Entry 8EOT (electron microscopy, 3.30 A resolution); this record covers chains A and B of the 9 polymer chains in the assembly.

== Chain A (and B) ==
Name: DNA-directed RNA polymerase subunit alpha
Organism: Mycobacterium tuberculosis H37Rv
Notes: EC 2.7.7.6; chain B of this document is another copy of the same molecule, construct and numbering; everything in this record applies to it too
Reference sequence: P9WGZ1 (RPOA_MYCTU); residue numbers follow UniProt; this construct covers 1-347
Amino-acid sequence (347 residues; each row starts with the number of its first residue):
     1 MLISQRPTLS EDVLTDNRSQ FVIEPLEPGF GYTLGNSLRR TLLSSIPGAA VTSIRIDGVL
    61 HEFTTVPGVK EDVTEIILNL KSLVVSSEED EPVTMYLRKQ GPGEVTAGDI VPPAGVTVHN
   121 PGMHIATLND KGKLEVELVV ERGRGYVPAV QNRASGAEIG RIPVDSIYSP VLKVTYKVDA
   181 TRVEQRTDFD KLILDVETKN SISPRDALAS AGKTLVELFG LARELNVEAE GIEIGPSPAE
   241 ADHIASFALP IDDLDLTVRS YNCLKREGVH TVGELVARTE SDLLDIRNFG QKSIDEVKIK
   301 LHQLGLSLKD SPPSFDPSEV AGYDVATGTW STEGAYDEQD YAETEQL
Disordered / not traced: 227-347 (chain B: 238-347)

== Interface between chain A and chain B ==
Contacting residue pairs (57):
  Met1(A) with Arg142(B), hydrogen bond (backbone-backbone); Gly143(B)
  Leu2(A) with Arg142(B)
  Ile3(A) with Arg144(B), hydrogen bond (backbone-side chain)
  Arg6(A) with Glu217(B), salt bridge
  Pro7(A) with Leu218(B), hydrophobic; Leu221(B)
  Leu9(A) with Leu225(B), hydrophobic
  Gly29(A) with Arg40(B), hydrogen bond (backbone-side chain)
  Phe30(A) with Thr41(B)
  Thr33(A) with Asn36(B)
  Leu34(A) with Phe219(B), hydrophobic
  Ser37(A) with Thr33(B)
  Arg40(A) with Gly29(B), hydrogen bond (side chain-backbone); Thr33(B)
  Pro47(A) with Met1(B), hydrophobic; Glu230(B)
  Arg144(A) with Leu2(B); Glu27(B), salt bridge; Ile232(B)
  Arg186(A) with Val147(B); Pro148(B); Ala149(B), hydrogen bond (side chain-backbone)
  Arg205(A) with Leu225(B)
  Asp206(A) with Asn226(B), hydrogen bond
  Leu208(A) with Ala222(B); Leu225(B), hydrophobic
  Ala209(A) with Ala222(B); Asn226(B); Ala229(B), hydrophobic
  Ser210(A) with Ala229(B), hydrogen bond (side chain-backbone); Glu230(B)
  Lys213(A) with Arg223(B); Val227(B); Gly231(B)
  Thr214(A) with Gly231(B); Ile232(B), hydrogen bond (side chain-backbone)
  Leu215(A) with Phe219(B), hydrophobic
  Val216(A) with Val216(B)
  Glu217(A) with Ile232(B); Glu233(B); Ile234(B), hydrogen bond (side chain-backbone); Gly235(B)
  Leu218(A) with Phe30(B), hydrophobic; Leu34(B), hydrophobic
  Phe219(A) with Thr33(B); Leu34(B), hydrophobic; Ser37(B); Leu215(B), hydrophobic; Phe219(B), hydrophobic
  Leu221(A) with Pro7(B), hydrophobic; Ile23(B), hydrophobic
  Ala222(A) with Leu208(B), hydrophobic
  Arg223(A) with Gly212(B); Lys213(B); Val216(B)
  Leu225(A) with Arg205(B)
Also at the interface, not in a pair above, chain A (41 interface residues in all): Thr8, Phe21, Glu27, Leu38, Ser45, Arg142, Gly143, Glu184, Gly212, Gly220
Also at the interface, not in a pair above, chain B (49 interface residues in all): Leu9, Tyr32, Leu38, Ser44, Val150, Gln151, Tyr168, Ala209

== Overview ==
The interface between chain A and chain B involves 41 residues on one side and 49 on the other, with 9
hydrogen bonds and 2 salt bridges. Among the polar pairs are Arg6(A)-Glu217(B), Arg144(A)-Glu27(B) and
Ile3(A)-Arg144(B).
Both chains are DNA-directed RNA polymerase subunit alpha (Mycobacterium tuberculosis H37Rv). Entry 8EOT (M.
tuberculosis RNAP elongation complex with NusG) was determined by electron microscopy (same publication as
8EHQ, 8EJ3, 8EOE, 8EOF, 8EOS and 8EXY).
